7XGM - chains A and B; structure by X-ray diffraction, 2.85 A resolution.

[Chain A (and B)]
Molecule: Quinolinate Phosphoribosyl Transferase
Organism: Streptomyces pyridomyceticus
Notes: chain B of this document is another copy of the same molecule, construct and numbering; everything in this record applies to it too
Amino-acid sequence (308 residues; row label = number of the first residue in the row):
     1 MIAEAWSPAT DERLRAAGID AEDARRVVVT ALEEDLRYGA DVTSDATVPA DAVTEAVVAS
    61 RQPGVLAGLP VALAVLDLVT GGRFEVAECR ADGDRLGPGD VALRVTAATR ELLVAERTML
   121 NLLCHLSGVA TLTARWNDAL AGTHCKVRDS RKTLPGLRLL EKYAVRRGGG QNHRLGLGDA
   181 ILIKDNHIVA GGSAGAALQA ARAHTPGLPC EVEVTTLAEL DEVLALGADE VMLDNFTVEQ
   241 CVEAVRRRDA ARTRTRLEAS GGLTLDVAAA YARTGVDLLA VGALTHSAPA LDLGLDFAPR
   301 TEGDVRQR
Disordered / not traced: 1, 299-308 (chain B: 1-2, 299-308)
Small-molecule neighbours: quinolinic acid (NTM): Asp-149, Ser-150, Arg-151, Lys-152, His-173, Arg-174, Leu-182, Lys-184, Met-232, Ser-260, Ala-280

[Interface between chain A and chain B]
Contacting residue pairs (107; chain A residue first):
  Arg-26(A) / Thr-30(B)
  Val-27(A) / Pro-155(B)  hydrophobic
  Thr-30(A) / Arg-26(B)
  Thr-30(A) / Gly-156(B)
  Glu-34(A) / Gly-156(B)  hydrogen bond (side chain-backbone)
  Glu-34(A) / Leu-157(B)  hydrogen bond (side chain-backbone)
  Glu-34(A) / Arg-158(B)  hydrogen bond (side chain-backbone)
  Glu-34(A) / Leu-175(B)
  Asp-35(A) / Arg-151(B)  salt bridge
  Asp-35(A) / Arg-158(B)  salt bridge
  Asp-35(A) / Gly-176(B)
  Asp-35(A) / Leu-177(B)  hydrogen bond (backbone-backbone)
  Arg-37(A) / Leu-159(B)
  Tyr-38(A) / Leu-159(B)
  Tyr-38(A) / Leu-175(B)
  Tyr-38(A) / Gly-176(B)
  Tyr-38(A) / Gly-178(B)
  Gly-39(A) / Gly-178(B)
  Ala-40(A) / Leu-177(B)
  Ala-40(A) / Gly-178(B)
  Asp-41(A) / Leu-177(B)
  Val-42(A) / Leu-177(B)  hydrogen bond (backbone-backbone)
  Val-42(A) / Gly-178(B)
  Val-42(A) / Ala-180(B)
  Val-42(A) / Ile-181(B)  hydrophobic
  Thr-43(A) / Ala-180(B)
  Thr-43(A) / Ile-181(B)
  Thr-43(A) / Leu-182(B)  hydrogen bond (side chain-backbone)
  Thr-43(A) / Ile-183(B)
  Thr-43(A) / His-187(B)
  Ser-44(A) / His-187(B)  hydrogen bond
  Ala-46(A) / Ala-200(B)
  Ala-46(A) / His-204(B)
  Thr-47(A) / His-187(B)
  Thr-47(A) / Ala-197(B)
  Thr-109(A) / Ala-190(B)
  Leu-113(A) / Asn-186(B)
  Leu-113(A) / His-187(B)
  Glu-116(A) / Asn-186(B)
  Arg-117(A) / Arg-151(B)
  Arg-117(A) / Lys-152(B)
  Asn-121(A) / Arg-151(B)  hydrogen bond (side chain-backbone)
  Asn-121(A) / Lys-152(B)
  Asn-121(A) / Thr-153(B)  hydrogen bond (side chain-backbone)
  Leu-122(A) / Pro-155(B)  hydrophobic
  His-125(A) / Leu-154(B)
  Arg-151(A) / Asp-35(B)  salt bridge
  Arg-151(A) / Arg-117(B)
  Arg-151(A) / Asn-121(B)  hydrogen bond (backbone-side chain)
  Lys-152(A) / Arg-117(B)
  Lys-152(A) / Asn-121(B)
  Thr-153(A) / Asn-121(B)  hydrogen bond (backbone-side chain)
  Leu-154(A) / His-125(B)
  Leu-154(A) / Leu-154(B)  hydrophobic
  Pro-155(A) / Val-27(B)  hydrophobic
  Pro-155(A) / Glu-34(B)
  Pro-155(A) / Leu-122(B)  hydrophobic
  Pro-155(A) / Leu-157(B)
  Gly-156(A) / Glu-34(B)  hydrogen bond (backbone-side chain)
  Leu-157(A) / Glu-34(B)  hydrogen bond (backbone-side chain)
  Leu-157(A) / Pro-155(B)
  Arg-158(A) / Glu-34(B)  hydrogen bond (backbone-side chain)
  Arg-158(A) / Asp-35(B)  salt bridge
  Leu-159(A) / Arg-37(B)
  Leu-159(A) / Tyr-38(B)
  Leu-175(A) / Glu-34(B)
  Leu-175(A) / Tyr-38(B)
  Gly-176(A) / Asp-35(B)
  Gly-176(A) / Tyr-38(B)
  Leu-177(A) / Asp-35(B)  hydrogen bond (backbone-backbone)
  Leu-177(A) / Asp-41(B)
  Leu-177(A) / Val-42(B)
  Leu-177(A) / Val-114(B)  hydrophobic
  Gly-178(A) / Tyr-38(B)
  Gly-178(A) / Gly-39(B)
  Asp-179(A) / Tyr-38(B)
  Ile-181(A) / Val-42(B)  hydrophobic
  Ile-181(A) / Thr-43(B)
  Leu-182(A) / Thr-43(B)  hydrogen bond (backbone-side chain)
  Ile-183(A) / Thr-43(B)
  Asn-186(A) / Leu-113(B)
  Asn-186(A) / Glu-116(B)
  Asn-186(A) / Leu-295(B)  hydrogen bond (side chain-backbone)
  Asn-186(A) / Phe-297(B)  hydrogen bond (side chain-backbone)
  His-187(A) / Thr-43(B)
  His-187(A) / Ser-44(B)  hydrogen bond
  His-187(A) / Thr-47(B)
  His-187(A) / Leu-113(B)
  Val-189(A) / Phe-297(B)  hydrophobic
  Ala-190(A) / Val-48(B)  hydrophobic
  Ala-190(A) / Thr-109(B)
  Ala-197(A) / Thr-47(B)
  Ala-200(A) / Ala-46(B)
  Ala-201(A) / Ala-46(B)  hydrophobic
  His-204(A) / Ala-46(B)
  Thr-205(A) / Val-42(B)
  Leu-208(A) / Val-42(B)  hydrophobic
  His-286(A) / Ala-290(B)
  Ser-287(A) / Pro-289(B)
  Ser-287(A) / Ala-290(B)  hydrogen bond (side chain-backbone)
  Pro-289(A) / Ser-287(B)
  Ala-290(A) / His-286(B)
  Ala-290(A) / Ser-287(B)  hydrogen bond (backbone-side chain)
  Leu-295(A) / Asn-186(B)  hydrogen bond (backbone-side chain)
  Asp-296(A) / Asn-186(B)
  Phe-297(A) / Asn-186(B)  hydrogen bond (backbone-side chain)
  Phe-297(A) / Val-189(B)  hydrophobic
Also at the interface, not in a pair above, chain A (67 interface residues in all): Asp-20, Ala-31, Leu-36, Val-48, Val-114, Arg-174, Ala-180, Asp-185, Gly-191, Ala-288, Ala-298
Also at the interface, not in a pair above, chain B (68 interface residues in all): Asp-20, Ala-31, Leu-36, Ala-40, Asp-45, Pro-49, Arg-174, Asp-179, Asp-185, Gly-191, Ala-201, Leu-208, Ala-288, Asp-296, Ala-298

[In short]
Chain A and chain B form an interface of 67 and 68 residues respectively; the contacts include 23 hydrogen
bonds and 4 salt bridges. Polar contacts include Asp-35(A)/Arg-151(B), Asp-35(A)/Arg-158(B) and
Glu-34(A)/Gly-156(B). Ligands of chain A: quinolinic acid.
Both chains are Quinolinate Phosphoribosyl Transferase (Streptomyces pyridomyceticus). Entry 7XGM (Quinolinate
Phosphoribosyl Transferase (QAPRTase) from Streptomyces pyridomyceticus NRRL B-2517 in complex with Quinolinic
Acid (QA)) was determined by X-ray diffraction together with 7XGL from the same study.
